PDB entry 2CAJ | X-ray diffraction, 2.35 A resolution | chains A and B

== Chain A (and B) ==
Name: Putative nickel-responsive regulator
From: Helicobacter pylori
Notes: chain B of this document is another copy of the same molecule, construct and numbering; everything in this record applies to it too
UniProtKB: O25896 (NIKR_HELPY); residue numbers follow UniProt; this construct covers 1-148
Amino-acid sequence (148 residues; numbered 1 to 148; the number before each row is that of its first residue):
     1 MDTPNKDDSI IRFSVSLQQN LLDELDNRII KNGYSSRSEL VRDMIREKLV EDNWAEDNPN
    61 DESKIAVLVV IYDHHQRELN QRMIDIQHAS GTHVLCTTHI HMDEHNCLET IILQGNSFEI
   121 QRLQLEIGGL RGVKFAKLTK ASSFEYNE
Not modelled in the structure: 1-8, 53-57, 142-148 (chain B: 1-8, 148)
UniProt features mapped onto this chain:
  - binding site (Ni(2+)): His88, His99, His101, Cys107
Cystine bridges: Cys96 forms a disulfide with the same residue of a neighbouring copy of this chain
Metal / ion sites: Ni2+ site 1 near His74 (its only coordinating residue here); Ni2+ site 2: His88 (shared with His74(B) of chain B)

== Interface between chain A and chain B ==
Pairs across the interface - 111 pairs, chain A then chain B:
  Ser9(A) - Leu17(B)
  Ser9(A) - Gln18(B)
  Ser9(A) - Gln19(B)
  Ile10(A) - Leu17(B)
  Ile11(A) - Val15(B)
  Ile11(A) - Ser16(B)
  Ile11(A) - Leu17(B)  hydrogen bond (backbone-backbone)
  Ile11(A) - Leu22(B)  hydrophobic
  Arg12(A) - Val15(B)
  Phe13(A) - Ser14(B)  hydrogen bond (backbone-side chain)
  Phe13(A) - Val15(B)  hydrogen bond (backbone-backbone)
  Phe13(A) - Leu22(B)  hydrophobic
  Phe13(A) - Arg37(B)
  Phe13(A) - Val41(B)  hydrophobic
  Ser14(A) - Phe13(B)
  Ser14(A) - Ser38(B)
  Val15(A) - Ile11(B)
  Val15(A) - Arg12(B)
  Val15(A) - Phe13(B)  hydrogen bond (backbone-backbone)
  Val15(A) - Val15(B)  hydrophobic
  Val15(A) - Ser38(B)
  Ser16(A) - Ile11(B)
  Ser16(A) - Arg12(B)
  Ser16(A) - Ser38(B)
  Ser16(A) - Arg42(B)
  Leu17(A) - Ile10(B)
  Leu17(A) - Ile11(B)  hydrogen bond (backbone-backbone)
  Leu17(A) - Phe13(B)  hydrophobic
  Leu17(A) - Arg42(B)
  Gln18(A) - Ser9(B)
  Gln18(A) - Ile10(B)
  Gln19(A) - Ser9(B)
  Gln19(A) - Ile11(B)
  Asn20(A) - Phe144(B)  hydrogen bond (side chain-backbone)
  Asn20(A) - Asn147(B)  hydrogen bond (side chain-backbone)
  Leu21(A) - Arg46(B)
  Leu21(A) - Leu49(B)
  Leu21(A) - Phe144(B)  hydrophobic
  Leu22(A) - Ile11(B)  hydrophobic
  Leu22(A) - Phe13(B)  hydrophobic
  Glu24(A) - Leu49(B)
  Glu24(A) - Phe144(B)
  Leu25(A) - Leu49(B)
  Arg28(A) - Asp52(B)  salt bridge
  Arg28(A) - Glu56(B)  salt bridge
  Lys31(A) - Glu56(B)  salt bridge
  Arg37(A) - Phe13(B)
  Ser38(A) - Val15(B)
  Ser38(A) - Ser16(B)  hydrogen bond (side chain-backbone)
  Val41(A) - Val41(B)  hydrophobic
  Val41(A) - Ile45(B)  hydrophobic
  Arg42(A) - Ser16(B)  hydrogen bond (side chain-backbone)
  Arg42(A) - Leu17(B)
  Arg42(A) - Leu21(B)
  Met44(A) - Lys48(B)
  Met44(A) - Leu49(B)  hydrophobic
  Ile45(A) - Leu21(B)  hydrophobic
  Ile45(A) - Leu25(B)  hydrophobic
  Ile45(A) - Val41(B)  hydrophobic
  Ile45(A) - Met44(B)  hydrophobic
  Glu47(A) - Lys48(B)
  Lys48(A) - Met44(B)
  Lys48(A) - Glu47(B)  salt bridge
  Lys48(A) - Glu51(B)  salt bridge
  Leu49(A) - Glu24(B)
  Leu49(A) - Arg28(B)  hydrogen bond (backbone-side chain)
  Asp52(A) - Arg28(B)  hydrogen bond (backbone-side chain)
  Ile65(A) - Ile100(B)  hydrophobic
  Ile65(A) - Met102(B)  hydrophobic
  Ile65(A) - Leu108(B)  hydrophobic
  Val67(A) - Val69(B)  hydrophobic
  Val67(A) - Leu108(B)  hydrophobic
  Val67(A) - Thr110(B)
  Val69(A) - Val67(B)  hydrophobic
  Ile71(A) - Ala141(B)  hydrophobic
  Ile71(A) - Tyr146(B)  hydrophobic
  Leu95(A) - Ile100(B)  hydrophobic
  Cys96(A) - Thr98(B)
  Cys96(A) - Ile100(B)  hydrophobic
  Thr98(A) - Cys96(B)
  Thr98(A) - Thr98(B)  hydrogen bond
  Ile100(A) - Leu95(B)  hydrophobic
  Ile100(A) - Cys96(B)  hydrophobic
  Ile100(A) - Ile112(B)  hydrophobic
  Met102(A) - Ile65(B)  hydrophobic
  Asn106(A) - Tyr146(B)  hydrogen bond (side chain-backbone)
  Leu108(A) - Ile65(B)  hydrophobic
  Leu108(A) - Ile112(B)  hydrophobic
  Thr110(A) - Thr110(B)  hydrogen bond
  Thr110(A) - Ile112(B)
  Ile112(A) - Ile100(B)  hydrophobic
  Ile112(A) - Leu108(B)  hydrophobic
  Ile112(A) - Thr110(B)
  Gln121(A) - Asn32(B)
  Leu125(A) - Asn32(B)
  Leu125(A) - Gly33(B)
  Leu125(A) - Tyr34(B)  hydrophobic
  Leu125(A) - Glu39(B)
  Lys134(A) - Arg46(B)  hydrogen bond (backbone-side chain)
  Lys134(A) - Glu145(B)
  Lys134(A) - Tyr146(B)  hydrogen bond (side chain-backbone)
  Phe135(A) - Arg46(B)
  Phe135(A) - Thr139(B)
  Phe135(A) - Lys140(B)
  Phe135(A) - Glu145(B)
  Lys137(A) - Glu47(B)  salt bridge
  Lys137(A) - Thr139(B)
  Thr139(A) - Phe135(B)
  Thr139(A) - Thr139(B)  hydrogen bond
  Lys140(A) - Phe135(B)
  Ala141(A) - Ile71(B)  hydrophobic
Interface residues without a listed pair, chain A (50 interface residues in all): Glu51
Interface residues without a listed pair, chain B (56 interface residues in all): Asn53, Lys137, Ser143

== Overview ==
50 residues of chain A and 56 residues of chain B are in contact, with 17 hydrogen bonds and 6 salt bridges.
Polar contacts include Arg28(A)-Asp52(B), Arg28(A)-Glu56(B) and Lys31(A)-Glu56(B). Curated annotation
(UniProt) lists 4 Ni2+-binding residues on chain A.
Both chains are Putative nickel-responsive regulator (Helicobacter pylori). Entry 2CAJ (NikR from Helicobacter
pylori in closed trans-conformation and nickel bound to 4 intermediary sites) was determined by X-ray
diffraction, deposited together with 2CA9 and 2CAD.
